7ZVT - chains D and B of the 4 polymer chains in the assembly; structure by electron microscopy, 2.74 A resolution.

[Chain D]
Molecule: 16-nt DNA strand
Sequence (16 nucleotides; each row starts with the number of its first residue):
    19 CGATATCTAGAGGGAT

[Chain B]
Molecule: X-ray repair cross-complementing protein 5
From: Homo sapiens
Notes: EC 3.6.4.-
UniProt: P13010 (XRCC5_HUMAN); residues 1-732 here = UniProt positions 1-732
Amino-acid sequence (732 residues; row label = number of the first residue in the row):
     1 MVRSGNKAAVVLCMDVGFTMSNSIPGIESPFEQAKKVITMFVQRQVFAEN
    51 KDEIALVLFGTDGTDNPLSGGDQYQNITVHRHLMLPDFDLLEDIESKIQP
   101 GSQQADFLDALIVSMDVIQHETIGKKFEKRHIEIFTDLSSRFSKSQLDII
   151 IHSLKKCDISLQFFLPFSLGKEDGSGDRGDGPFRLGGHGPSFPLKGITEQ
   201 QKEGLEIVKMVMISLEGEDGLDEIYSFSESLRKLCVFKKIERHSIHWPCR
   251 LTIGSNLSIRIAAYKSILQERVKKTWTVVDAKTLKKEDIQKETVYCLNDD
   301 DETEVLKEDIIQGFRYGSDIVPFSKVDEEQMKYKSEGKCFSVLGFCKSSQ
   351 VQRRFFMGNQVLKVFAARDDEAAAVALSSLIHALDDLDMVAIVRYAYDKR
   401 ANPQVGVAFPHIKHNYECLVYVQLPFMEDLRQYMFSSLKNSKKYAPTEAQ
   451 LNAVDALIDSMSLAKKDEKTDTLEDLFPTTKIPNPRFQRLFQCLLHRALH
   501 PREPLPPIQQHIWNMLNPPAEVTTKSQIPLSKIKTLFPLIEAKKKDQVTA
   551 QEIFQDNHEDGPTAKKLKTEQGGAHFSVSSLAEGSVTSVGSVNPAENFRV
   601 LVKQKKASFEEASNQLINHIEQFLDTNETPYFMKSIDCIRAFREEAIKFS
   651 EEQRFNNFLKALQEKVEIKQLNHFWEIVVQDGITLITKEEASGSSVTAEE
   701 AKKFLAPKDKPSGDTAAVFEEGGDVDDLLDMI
Unresolved in the structure: 1-5, 171-180, 546-732
Small-molecule neighbours: inositol hexakisphosphate (IHP): Lys363, His411, Lys413, Tyr416, Thr480, Lys481
Swiss-Prot annotation at these positions:
  - region: Leu138 to Leu165 (Leucine-zipper)
  - motif: Glu720 to Leu728 (EEXXXDL motif)
  - modified residue: Lys144 (N6-acetyllysine), Ser255 (Phosphoserine), Ser258 (Phosphoserine), Lys265 (N6-acetyllysine), Ser318 (Phosphoserine), Lys332 (N6-acetyllysine), Thr535 (Phosphothreonine), Ser577 (Phosphoserine), Ser579 (Phosphoserine), Ser580 (Phosphoserine), Lys660 (N6-acetyllysine), Lys665 (N6-acetyllysine), Thr715 (Phosphothreonine)
  - cross-link (Glycyl lysine isopeptide (Lys-Gly)): Lys195 (interchain with G-Cter in SUMO2), Lys532 (interchain with G-Cter in SUMO2), Lys534 (interchain with G-Cter in SUMO2), Lys566 (interchain with G-Cter in SUMO2), Lys568 (interchain with G-Cter in SUMO2), Lys669 (interchain with G-Cter in SUMO2), Lys688 (interchain with G-Cter in SUMO2)
What the authors report for this chain:
  - binding site for inositol hexakisphosphate: Lys363, His411, Lys413, Tyr416, Lys481

[Interface between chain D and chain B]
Contacting residue pairs - 12 pairs, chain D then chain B:
  DT22(D) - Ile245(B)  phosphate contact
  DA23(D) - Lys265(B)  sugar contact
  DA23(D) - Tyr397(B)  sugar contact
  DT24(D) - Lys265(B)  salt bridge to the phosphate
  DT24(D) - Gln360(B)  phosphate contact
  DT24(D) - Tyr397(B)  sugar contact
  DT24(D) - Arg400(B)  hydrogen bond to the base
  DT24(D) - Ala401(B)  phosphate contact
  DC25(D) - Arg400(B)  sugar contact
  DC25(D) - Ala401(B)  phosphate contact
  DC25(D) - Asn402(B)  hydrogen bond to the phosphate
  DA29(D) - Lys291(B)  salt bridge to the phosphate
Interface residues without a listed pair, chain D (6 interface residues in all): DT26
Interface residues without a listed pair, chain B (9 interface residues in all): Tyr395

[In short]
6 residues of chain D face 9 of chain B across their interface; the contacts include 2 hydrogen bonds and 2
salt bridges. Polar pairs include DT24(D)-Arg400(B), DC25(D)-Asn402(B) and DT24(D)-Lys265(B). Ligands of chain
B: inositol hexakisphosphate. From the paper: a binding site for inositol hexakisphosphate at Lys363(B),
His411(B) and Lys413(B) among others.
Here chain D is a 16-nt DNA strand and chain B is X-ray repair cross-complementing protein 5 (Homo sapiens).
Entry 7ZVT (CryoEM structure of Ku heterodimer bound to DNA) was determined by electron microscopy together
with 7Z6O and 7ZT6 from the same study.
